PDB entry 9FEE | electron microscopy, 3.03 A resolution | chains C and D of the 4 polymer chains in the assembly

== Chain C (and D) ==
Protein: malate dehydrogenase
Source organism: Trypanosoma cruzi strain CL Brener
Notes: EC 1.1.1.37; chain D of this document is another copy of the same molecule, construct and numbering; everything in this record applies to it too
UniProt: Q4DRD8 (Q4DRD8_TRYCC); residues 1-323 here = UniProt positions 1-323
Sequence (331 residues; each row starts with the number of its first residue; numbers below 1 keep their minus sign (Met-7 is residue -7)):
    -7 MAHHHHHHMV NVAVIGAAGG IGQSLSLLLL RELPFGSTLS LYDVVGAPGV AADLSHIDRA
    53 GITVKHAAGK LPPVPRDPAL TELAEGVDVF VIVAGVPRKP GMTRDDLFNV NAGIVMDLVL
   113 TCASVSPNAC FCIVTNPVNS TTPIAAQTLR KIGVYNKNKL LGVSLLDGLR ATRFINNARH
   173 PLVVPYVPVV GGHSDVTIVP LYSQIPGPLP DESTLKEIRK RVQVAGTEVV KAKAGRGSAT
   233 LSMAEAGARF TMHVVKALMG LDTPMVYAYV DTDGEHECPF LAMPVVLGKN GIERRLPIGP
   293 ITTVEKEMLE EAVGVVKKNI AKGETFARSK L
Unresolved in the structure: -7 to 0, 89-99, 319-323 (chain D: -7 to 0, 89-98, 321-323)
Sequence notes: initiating methionine (-7); expression tag (-6 to 0)

== How chain C and chain D interact ==
Contacting residue pairs (5):
  Met1(C) with Gly252(D)
  Phe27(C) with Gly252(D); Leu253(D)
  Gly252(C) with Phe27(D)
  Leu253(C) with Phe27(D)
Other interface residues (no listed pair), chain C (5 interface residues in all): Asp254
Other interface residues (no listed pair), chain D (6 interface residues in all): Asp254, Thr255, Lys281

== Summary ==
5 residues of chain C face 6 of chain D across their interface.
Both chains are malate dehydrogenase (Trypanosoma cruzi strain CL Brener). Entry 9FEE (Cryo-EM structure of
Trypanosoma cruzi glycosomal malate dehydrogenase) was determined by electron microscopy (same publication as
9FEF).
